7D73 - chains E and G of the 12 polymer chains in the assembly; structure by electron microscopy, 3.00 A resolution.

== Chain E (and G) ==
Name: Mannose-1-phosphate guanyltransferase beta
Source organism: Homo sapiens
Notes: EC 2.7.7.13; chain G of this document is another copy of the same molecule, construct and numbering; everything in this record applies to it too
UniProtKB: Q9Y5P6 (GMPPB_HUMAN); residue numbers follow UniProt; this construct covers 1-360
Chain sequence (360 residues; row label = number of the first residue in the row):
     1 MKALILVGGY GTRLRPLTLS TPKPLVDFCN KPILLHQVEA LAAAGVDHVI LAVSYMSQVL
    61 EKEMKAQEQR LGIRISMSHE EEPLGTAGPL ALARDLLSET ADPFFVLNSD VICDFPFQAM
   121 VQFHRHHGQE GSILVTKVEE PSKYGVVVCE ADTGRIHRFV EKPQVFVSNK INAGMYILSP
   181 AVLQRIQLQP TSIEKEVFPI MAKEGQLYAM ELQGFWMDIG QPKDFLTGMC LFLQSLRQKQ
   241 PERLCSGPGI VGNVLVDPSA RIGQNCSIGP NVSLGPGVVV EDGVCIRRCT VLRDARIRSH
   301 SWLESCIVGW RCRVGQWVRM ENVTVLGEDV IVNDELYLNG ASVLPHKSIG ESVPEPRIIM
Swiss-Prot annotation at these positions:
  - active site: K162
  - binding site (GDP-alpha-D-mannose): D110, D218
  - binding site (Mg(2+)): D110, D218
  - natural variant: P22 (P22S: In MDDGC14), D27 (D27H: In MDDGC14), P32 (P32L: In MDDGB14; P32S: In MDDGC14), S132 (S132C: In MDDGC14), R185 (R185C: In MDDGB14), I219 (I219T: In MDDGC14), P241 (P241S: In MDDGC14), V254 (V254M: In MDDGC14), R287 (R287Q: In MDDGB14 and MDDGC14; R287W: In MDDGC14), R293 (R293W: In MDDGC14), V318 (V318A: In MDDGC14), N322 (N322K: In MDDGC14), 4 further natural variant entries in UniProt
  - mutagenesis: I193 (I193T: Reduces enzymatic activity), D218 (D218A: Reduces GDP-alpha-D-mannose binding affinity and inhibits catalytic activity but does not affect assembly of GMPPA-GMPPB complex ...), C266 (C266Y: Reduces interaction with GMPPB but not with GMPPA), R287 (R287E: Disrupts interaction with other GMPPB molecules but not with GMPPA), L303 (L303F: Reduces interaction with GMPPB but not with GMPPA), E335 (E335R: Disrupted interaction with GMPPA and other GMPPB molecules), L344 to K347 (Does not disrupt the interaction with GMPPA or other GMPPB molecules), I358 to M360 (Reduced efficiency of allosteric inhibition by GMPPA but interaction with GMPPA or other GMPPB molecules is not disrupted)
Small-molecule neighbours: GTP (guanosine-5'-triphosphate): L6, V7, G8, G9, Y10, G11, T12, R13, K23, A52, V53, S54, E80, P83, L84, G85, T86, P89, N108, S109, D110

== Chain E / chain G interface ==
Pairs across the interface (30; chain E residue first):
  S267(E) - W317(G)
  G283(E) - H300(G)
  G283(E) - W317(G)  hydrogen bond (backbone-side chain)
  C285(E) - W317(G)
  C285(E) - E335(G)
  R287(E) - E335(G)  salt bridge
  H300(E) - N265(G)
  H300(E) - G283(G)
  H300(E) - H300(G)  hydrogen bond
  S301(E) - W317(G)
  W302(E) - W317(G)
  W302(E) - E335(G)
  W317(E) - G283(G)  hydrogen bond (side chain-backbone)
  W317(E) - V284(G)
  W317(E) - C285(G)
  W317(E) - S301(G)  hydrogen bond (side chain-backbone)
  W317(E) - W302(G)
  W317(E) - R319(G)  hydrogen bond (backbone-side chain)
  R319(E) - W317(G)  hydrogen bond (side chain-backbone)
  R319(E) - R319(G)
  R319(E) - E335(G)  hydrogen bond (side chain-backbone)
  R319(E) - L336(G)
  R319(E) - Y337(G)
  E335(E) - C285(G)
  E335(E) - R287(G)  salt bridge
  E335(E) - W302(G)
  E335(E) - R319(G)  hydrogen bond (backbone-side chain)
  L336(E) - R319(G)
  Y337(E) - R319(G)
  Y337(E) - Y337(G)  hydrophobic
Also at the interface, not in a pair above, chain E (15 interface residues in all): N265, D282, V284
Also at the interface, not in a pair above, chain G (16 interface residues in all): S267, D282, S352

== Overview ==
Chain E and chain G form an interface of 15 and 16 residues respectively; the contacts include 8 hydrogen
bonds and 2 salt bridges. Among the polar pairs are R287(E)-E335(G), G283(E)-W317(G) and H300(E)-H300(G).
Chain E binds GTP.
Both chains are Mannose-1-phosphate guanyltransferase beta (Homo sapiens). Entry 7D73 (Cryo-EM structure of
GMPPA/GMPPB complex bound to GTP (State I)) was determined by electron microscopy (same publication as 7D74
and 7D72).
